4YA5 - chains C and D of the 30 polymer chains in the assembly; structure by X-ray diffraction, 2.50 A resolution.

[Chain C]
Protein: Proteasome subunit alpha type-4
Source organism: Saccharomyces cerevisiae (strain ATCC 204508 / S288c)
Notes: EC 3.4.25.1
UniProtKB: P40303 (PSA4_YEAST); residues -1 to 252 here correspond to UniProt positions 1-254 (UniProt number = residue number + 2)
Amino-acid sequence (254 residues; row label = number of the first residue in the row; numbers below 1 keep their minus sign (Met-1 is residue -1)):
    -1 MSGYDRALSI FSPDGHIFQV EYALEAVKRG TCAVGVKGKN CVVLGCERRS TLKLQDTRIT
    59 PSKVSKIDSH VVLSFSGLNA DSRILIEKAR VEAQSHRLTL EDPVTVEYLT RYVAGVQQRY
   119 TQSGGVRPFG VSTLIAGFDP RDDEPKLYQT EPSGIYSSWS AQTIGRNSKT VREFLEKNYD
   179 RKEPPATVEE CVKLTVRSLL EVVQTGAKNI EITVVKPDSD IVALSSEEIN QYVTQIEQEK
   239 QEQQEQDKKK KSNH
Disordered / not traced: -1 to 0, 241-252
UniProt features mapped onto this chain:
  - modified residue: Thr58 (Phosphothreonine)

[Chain D]
Protein: Proteasome subunit alpha type-5
Source organism: Saccharomyces cerevisiae (strain ATCC 204508 / S288c)
Notes: EC 3.4.25.1
UniProtKB: P32379 (PSA5_YEAST); residues -7 to 252 here correspond to UniProt positions 1-260 (UniProt number = residue number + 8)
Amino-acid sequence (260 residues; numbered -7 to 252; the number before each row is that of its first residue; numbers below 1 keep their minus sign (Met-7 is residue -7)):
    -7 MFLTRSEYDR GVSTFSPEGR LFQVEYSLEA IKLGSTAIGI ATKEGVVLGV EKRATSPLLE
    53 SDSIEKIVEI DRHIGCAMSG LTADARSMIE HARTAAVTHN LYYDEDINVE SLTQSVCDLA
   113 LRFGEGASGE ERLMSRPFGV ALLIAGHDAD DGYQLFHAEP SGTFYRYNAK AIGSGSEGAQ
   173 AELLNEWHSS LTLKEAELLV LKILKQVMEE KLDENNAQLS CITKQDGFKI YDNEKTAELI
   233 KELKEKEAAE SPEEADVEMS
Disordered / not traced: -7 to 0, 118-124, 243-252

[How chain C and chain D interact]
Pairs across the interface - 62 pairs, chain C then chain D:
  Asp3(C) - Glu117(D)
  Arg4(C) - Glu117(D)
  Ala5(C) - Val4(D)  hydrophobic
  Ala5(C) - Glu117(D)  hydrogen bond (backbone-side chain)
  Ala5(C) - Ser127(D)
  Ser7(C) - Ser127(D)
  Ser7(C) - Arg128(D)
  Ile8(C) - Gln15(D)
  Phe9(C) - Gln15(D)
  Phe9(C) - Tyr18(D)  hydrophobic
  Phe9(C) - Ser19(D)
  Phe9(C) - Leu73(D)  hydrophobic
  Phe9(C) - Arg128(D)
  Phe9(C) - Pro129(D)
  Phe9(C) - Gly131(D)
  Ser10(C) - Tyr18(D)
  Pro11(C) - Tyr18(D)  hydrophobic
  Pro11(C) - Glu21(D)
  Asp12(C) - Glu21(D)
  Gly13(C) - Tyr18(D)
  Gly13(C) - Glu21(D)
  Gly13(C) - Ala22(D)
  His14(C) - Leu25(D)
  Ile15(C) - Leu73(D)  hydrophobic
  Ile15(C) - Arg128(D)
  Lys35(C) - Glu52(D)  salt bridge
  Gln116(C) - Ala75(D)
  Gln116(C) - Asp76(D)
  Thr119(C) - Arg128(D)  hydrogen bond (backbone-side chain)
  Gln120(C) - Met126(D)
  Gln120(C) - Ser127(D)  hydrogen bond (backbone-backbone)
  Gln120(C) - Arg128(D)
  Gln120(C) - Pro129(D)
  Gln120(C) - Phe130(D)
  Ser121(C) - Ser127(D)
  Gly122(C) - Ser127(D)
  Ser151(C) - Ala75(D)
  Gly152(C) - Ala75(D)
  Ile153(C) - Thr74(D)
  Ile153(C) - Ala75(D)
  Ser155(C) - Leu51(D)
  Ser155(C) - Ser55(D)
  Ser156(C) - Leu51(D)
  Ser156(C) - Glu52(D)  hydrogen bond
  Ser156(C) - Ser55(D)  hydrogen bond (backbone-side chain)
  Trp157(C) - Thr47(D)
  Trp157(C) - Ser48(D)
  Trp157(C) - Leu50(D)
  Trp157(C) - Leu51(D)
  Trp157(C) - Glu52(D)
  Ser158(C) - Leu50(D)  hydrogen bond (backbone-backbone)
  Ser158(C) - Glu52(D)  hydrogen bond
  Ala159(C) - Leu50(D)
  Leu173(C) - Leu50(D)  hydrophobic
  Glu174(C) - Ser48(D)  hydrogen bond
  Glu174(C) - Pro49(D)
  Glu174(C) - Leu50(D)
  Tyr177(C) - Leu50(D)  hydrophobic
  Arg179(C) - Pro49(D)  hydrogen bond (side chain-backbone)
  Arg179(C) - Leu50(D)
  Arg179(C) - Leu51(D)  hydrogen bond (side chain-backbone)
  Arg179(C) - Glu52(D)
Other interface residues (no listed pair), chain C (31 interface residues in all): Arg170
Other interface residues (no listed pair), chain D (26 interface residues in all): Asp1

[Overview]
The interface between chain C and chain D involves 31 residues on one side and 26 on the other, with 10
hydrogen bonds and 1 salt bridge. Among the polar pairs are Lys35(C)-Glu52(D), Ala5(C)-Glu117(D) and
Thr119(C)-Arg128(D).
Chain C is Proteasome subunit alpha type-4 and chain D is Proteasome subunit alpha type-5, both from
Saccharomyces cerevisiae (strain ATCC 204508 / S288c); the structure, Yeast 20S proteasome beta2-H114D mutant
in complex with Ac-PAE-ep, was determined by X-ray diffraction, deposited together with 4Y69, 4Y6A, 4Y6V,
4Y6Z, 4Y70, 4Y74 and 34 further entries.
